7SOJ - chain A; structure by X-ray diffraction, 1.85 A resolution.

== Chain A ==
Name: Lipoxygenase
Source organism: Glycine max
Notes: EC 1.13.11.-
UniProt: B3TDK4 (B3TDK4_SOYBN); residue numbers follow UniProt; this construct covers 1-839
Amino-acid sequence (839 residues; numbered 1 to 839; the number before each row is that of its first residue):
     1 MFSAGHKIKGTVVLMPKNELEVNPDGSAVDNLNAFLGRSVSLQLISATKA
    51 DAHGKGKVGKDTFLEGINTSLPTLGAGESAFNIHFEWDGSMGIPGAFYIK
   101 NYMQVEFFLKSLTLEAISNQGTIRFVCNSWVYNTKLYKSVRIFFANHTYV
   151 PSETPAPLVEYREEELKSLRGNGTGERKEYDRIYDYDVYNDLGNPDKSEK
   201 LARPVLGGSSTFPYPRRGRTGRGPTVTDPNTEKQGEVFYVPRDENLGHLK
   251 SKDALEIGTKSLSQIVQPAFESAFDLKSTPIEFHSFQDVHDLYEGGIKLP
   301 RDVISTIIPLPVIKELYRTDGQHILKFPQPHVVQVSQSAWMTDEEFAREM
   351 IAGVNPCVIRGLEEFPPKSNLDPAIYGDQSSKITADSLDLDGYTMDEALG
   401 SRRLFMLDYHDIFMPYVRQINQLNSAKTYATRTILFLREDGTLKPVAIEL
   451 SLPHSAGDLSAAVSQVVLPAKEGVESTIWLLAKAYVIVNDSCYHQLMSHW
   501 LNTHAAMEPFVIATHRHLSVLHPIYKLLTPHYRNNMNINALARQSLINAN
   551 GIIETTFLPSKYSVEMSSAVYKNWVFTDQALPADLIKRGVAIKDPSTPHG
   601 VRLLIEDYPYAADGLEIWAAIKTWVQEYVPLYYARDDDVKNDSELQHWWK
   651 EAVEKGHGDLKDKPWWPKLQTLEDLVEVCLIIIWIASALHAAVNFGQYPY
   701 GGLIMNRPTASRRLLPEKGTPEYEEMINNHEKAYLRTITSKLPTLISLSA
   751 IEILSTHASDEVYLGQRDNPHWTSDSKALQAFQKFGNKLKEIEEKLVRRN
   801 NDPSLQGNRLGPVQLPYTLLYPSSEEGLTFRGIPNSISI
Not modelled in the structure: 1-5, 23-30, 455-462
Differences from the reference sequence: engineered mutation Ala750 (Val in B3TDK4)
Metal / ion sites: Fe ion: His499, His504, His690, Ile839
Reported in the primary citation:
  - mutagenesis - V750A: decreased catalytic activity
  - conformationally variable residues (order/disorder transition): Leu262, Leu546, Ile552, Ile746
  - contacts within the chain: Leu546-Ile552, Leu262-Ile552, Ile552-Ile746 (proposed by the authors, not directly observed)
  - Fe ion coordination: Ile839 (citing earlier work)
  - mutagenesis - I553G (Tm change 4 degC): decreased stability
  - mutagenesis - L546A, L546A/L754A: unchanged stability
  - catalytic residues: Leu546 (proposed by the authors, not directly observed)

== Summary ==
His499, His504, His690 and Ile839 coordinate a Fe ion ion. The paper reports the catalytic residue Leu546;
V750A reduces catalytic activity; 4 substitutions were tested in all.
Chain A is Lipoxygenase (Glycine max); the structure, Structure of V750A Soybean Lipoxygenase at 277K, was
determined by X-ray diffraction (same publication as 7SOI).
